1HC1 - chains A and B of the 6 polymer chains in the assembly; structure by X-ray diffraction, 3.20 A resolution.

# Chain A (and B)
Name: Arthropodan hemocyanin
Source organism: Panulirus interruptus
Notes: chain B of this document is another copy of the same molecule, construct and numbering; everything in this record applies to it too
UniProt: P04254 (HCYA_PANIN); residues 1-657 here = UniProt positions 1-657
Sequence (657 residues; row label = number of the first residue in the row):
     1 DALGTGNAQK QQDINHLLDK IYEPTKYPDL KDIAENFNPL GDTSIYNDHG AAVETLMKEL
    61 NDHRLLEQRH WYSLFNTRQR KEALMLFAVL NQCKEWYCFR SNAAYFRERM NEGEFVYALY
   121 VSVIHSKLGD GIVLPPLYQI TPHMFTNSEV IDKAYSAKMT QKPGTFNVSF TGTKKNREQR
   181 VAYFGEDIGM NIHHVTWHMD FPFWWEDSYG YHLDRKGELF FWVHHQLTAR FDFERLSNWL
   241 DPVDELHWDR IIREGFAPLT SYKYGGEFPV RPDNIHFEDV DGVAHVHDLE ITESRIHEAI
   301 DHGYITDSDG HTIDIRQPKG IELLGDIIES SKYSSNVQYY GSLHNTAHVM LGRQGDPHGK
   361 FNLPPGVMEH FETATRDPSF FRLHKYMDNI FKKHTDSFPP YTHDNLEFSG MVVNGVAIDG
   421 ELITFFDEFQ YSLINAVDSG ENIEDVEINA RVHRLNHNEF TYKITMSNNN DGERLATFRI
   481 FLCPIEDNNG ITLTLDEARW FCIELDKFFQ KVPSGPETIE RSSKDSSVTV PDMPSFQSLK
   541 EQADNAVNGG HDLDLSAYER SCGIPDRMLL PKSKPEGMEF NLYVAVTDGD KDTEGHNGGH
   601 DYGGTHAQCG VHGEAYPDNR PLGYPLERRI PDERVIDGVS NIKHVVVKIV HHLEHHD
Not modelled in the structure: 1-4, 171-174, 551-552, 597-605, 654-657
Sequence notes: conflict Asp-32 (Glu in P04254), Pro-163 (Gln in P04254), Asn-458 (Lys in P04254), Ser-514 (Lys in P04254)
UniProt features mapped onto this chain:
  - binding site (Cu cation): His-194, His-198, His-224, His-344, His-348, His-384
  - glycosylation: Asn-167 (N-linked (GlcNAc...) asparagine)
Disulfides: Cys-93/Cys-98, Cys-483/Cys-502, Cys-562/Cys-609
Metal / ion sites: Cu ion site 1: His-194, His-198; Cu ion site 2: His-344, His-384

# How chain A and chain B interact
Contacting residue pairs (41):
  Tyr-155(A) / Met-159(B)  hydrophobic
  Ser-156(A) / Asp-438(B)  hydrogen bond
  Met-159(A) / Tyr-155(B)  hydrophobic
  Met-159(A) / Lys-158(B)
  Met-159(A) / Val-437(B)  hydrophobic
  Met-159(A) / Asp-438(B)
  Met-159(A) / Ile-443(B)
  Thr-160(A) / Asp-438(B)
  Thr-160(A) / Ser-439(B)
  Thr-160(A) / Gly-440(B)
  Gln-161(A) / Ile-443(B)
  Arg-177(A) / Lys-360(B)
  Arg-177(A) / Phe-361(B)
  Glu-254(A) / Lys-360(B)  salt bridge
  Gly-255(A) / Phe-361(B)
  Phe-256(A) / Phe-361(B)  hydrophobic
  Ala-257(A) / Phe-361(B)  hydrophobic
  Ala-257(A) / Leu-363(B)  hydrophobic
  Leu-259(A) / Phe-361(B)
  Leu-259(A) / Leu-363(B)  hydrophobic
  Glu-267(A) / Glu-267(B)
  Val-270(A) / Val-270(B)  hydrophobic
  Pro-272(A) / Pro-272(B)  hydrophobic
  Asp-273(A) / Lys-360(B)  salt bridge
  Asp-273(A) / Phe-361(B)
  Lys-360(A) / Arg-177(B)
  Lys-360(A) / Glu-254(B)  salt bridge
  Lys-360(A) / Asp-273(B)  salt bridge
  Phe-361(A) / Arg-177(B)
  Phe-361(A) / Gly-255(B)
  Phe-361(A) / Phe-256(B)  hydrophobic
  Phe-361(A) / Leu-259(B)
  Phe-361(A) / Asp-273(B)
  Leu-363(A) / Ala-257(B)  hydrophobic
  Leu-363(A) / Leu-259(B)  hydrophobic
  Asp-438(A) / Ser-156(B)  hydrogen bond
  Asp-438(A) / Met-159(B)
  Ser-439(A) / Thr-160(B)
  Gly-440(A) / Thr-160(B)
  Glu-441(A) / Thr-160(B)
  Ile-443(A) / Gln-161(B)
Also at the interface, not in a pair above, chain A (29 interface residues in all): Lys-158, Asn-176, Arg-271, Gly-359, Asn-362, Val-437
Also at the interface, not in a pair above, chain B (30 interface residues in all): Asp-152, Lys-162, Asn-176, Arg-271, Gly-359, Asn-362

# Overview
29 residues of chain A and 30 residues of chain B are in contact; the contacts include 2 hydrogen bonds and 4
salt bridges. Among the polar pairs are Glu-254(A)/Lys-360(B), Asp-273(A)/Lys-360(B) and
Ser-156(A)/Asp-438(B). UniProt lists 6 Cu cation-binding residues on chain A.
Both chains are Arthropodan hemocyanin (Panulirus interruptus). Entry 1HC1 (Crystal structure of hexameric
haemocyanin from panulirus interruptus refined at 3.2 angstroms resolution) was determined by X-ray
diffraction together with 1HCY from the same study.
